7V98 - chains A and B; structure by X-ray diffraction, 2.35 A resolution.

== Chain A (and B) ==
Molecule: 60 kDa chaperonin
Source organism: Epinephelus coioides
Notes: EC 5.6.1.7; chain B of this document is another copy of the same molecule, construct and numbering; everything in this record applies to it too
Reference sequence: A0A097BVP4 (A0A097BVP4_EPICO); residues 1-578 here = UniProt positions 1-578
Amino-acid sequence (586 residues; numbered 1 to 586; the number before each row is that of its first residue):
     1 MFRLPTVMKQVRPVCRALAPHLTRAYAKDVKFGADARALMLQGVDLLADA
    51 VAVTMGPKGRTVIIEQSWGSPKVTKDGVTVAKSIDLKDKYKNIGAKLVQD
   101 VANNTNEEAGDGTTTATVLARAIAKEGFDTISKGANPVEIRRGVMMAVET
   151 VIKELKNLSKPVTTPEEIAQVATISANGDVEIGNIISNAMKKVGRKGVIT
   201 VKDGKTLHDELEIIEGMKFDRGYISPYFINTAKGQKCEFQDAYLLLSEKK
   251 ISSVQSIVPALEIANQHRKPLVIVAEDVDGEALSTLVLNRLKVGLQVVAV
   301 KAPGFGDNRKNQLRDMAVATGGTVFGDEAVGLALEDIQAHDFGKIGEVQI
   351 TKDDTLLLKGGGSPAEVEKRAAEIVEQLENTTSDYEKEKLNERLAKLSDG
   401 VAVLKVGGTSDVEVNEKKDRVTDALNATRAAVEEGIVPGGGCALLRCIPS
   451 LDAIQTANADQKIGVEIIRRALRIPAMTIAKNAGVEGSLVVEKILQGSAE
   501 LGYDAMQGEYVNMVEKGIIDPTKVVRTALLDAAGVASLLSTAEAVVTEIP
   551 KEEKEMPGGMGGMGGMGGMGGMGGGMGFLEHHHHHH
Disordered / not traced: 1-114, 480-512, 534-586 (chain B: 1-113, 480-513, 534-586)
Sequence notes: engineered mutation V330 (Met in A0A097BVP4); expression tag (579-586)

== Interface between chain A and chain B ==
Residue-residue contacts (65):
  A116(A) - A532(B)
  V118(A) - P475(B)  hydrophobic
  L119(A) - L444(B)  hydrophobic
  L119(A) - A471(B)
  L119(A) - P475(B)  hydrophobic
  L119(A) - A528(B)
  L119(A) - L529(B)  hydrophobic
  L119(A) - A532(B)  hydrophobic
  A120(A) - A532(B)
  A122(A) - A471(B)
  A122(A) - I474(B)  hydrophobic
  I123(A) - I467(B)
  I123(A) - I468(B)  hydrophobic
  I123(A) - A471(B)  hydrophobic
  I123(A) - A532(B)
  E126(A) - R470(B)  salt bridge
  E126(A) - I474(B)
  G127(A) - I467(B)
  F128(A) - I131(B)  hydrophobic
  D129(A) - R470(B)  salt bridge
  T130(A) - I463(B)
  T130(A) - E466(B)
  T130(A) - I467(B)
  T130(A) - R470(B)
  I131(A) - S132(B)
  I131(A) - I140(B)  hydrophobic
  I131(A) - I463(B)  hydrophobic
  I131(A) - I467(B)  hydrophobic
  S132(A) - I131(B)
  Y227(A) - A232(B)  hydrophobic
  Y227(A) - Q235(B)
  I229(A) - L291(B)
  N230(A) - L291(B)
  N230(A) - K292(B)
  A232(A) - Y227(B)  hydrophobic
  A232(A) - L291(B)
  Q235(A) - Y227(B)
  E238(A) - K292(B)  hydrogen bond (backbone-side chain)
  R290(A) - L291(B)  hydrogen bond (side chain-backbone)
  L291(A) - I229(B)
  L291(A) - N230(B)
  L291(A) - A232(B)
  L291(A) - R290(B)  hydrogen bond (backbone-side chain)
  K292(A) - N230(B)
  K292(A) - E238(B)  hydrogen bond (side chain-backbone)
  L444(A) - T115(B)
  L444(A) - L119(B)  hydrophobic
  I463(A) - T130(B)
  I467(A) - G127(B)
  I467(A) - T130(B)
  I467(A) - I131(B)  hydrophobic
  R470(A) - E126(B)
  R470(A) - D129(B)
  R470(A) - T130(B)  hydrogen bond
  A471(A) - L119(B)
  A471(A) - A122(B)  hydrophobic
  A471(A) - I123(B)  hydrophobic
  I474(A) - A122(B)  hydrophobic
  P475(A) - L119(B)  hydrophobic
  M513(A) - T114(B)
  D520(A) - T114(B)
  D520(A) - T115(B)  hydrogen bond
  V524(A) - A116(B)  hydrophobic
  A528(A) - A116(B)  hydrophobic
  A532(A) - I123(B)  hydrophobic
Also at the interface, not in a pair above, chain A (45 interface residues in all): I140, T231, V287, Q296, G440, G441, E466, I468, L472, V525, L529
Also at the interface, not in a pair above, chain B (40 interface residues in all): V118, F128, T231, V287, Q296, A533

== Summary ==
The interface between chain A and chain B involves 45 residues on one side and 40 on the other, with 6
hydrogen bonds and 2 salt bridges. Among the polar pairs are E126(A)-R470(B), D129(A)-R470(B) and
E238(A)-K292(B).
Both chains are 60 kDa chaperonin (Epinephelus coioides). Entry 7V98 (Crystal Structure of the Dimeric
EcHsp60) was determined by X-ray diffraction together with 7V9R from the same study.
